PDB entry 6PPD | electron microscopy, 3.70 A resolution | chains T and b of the 16 polymer chains in the assembly

[Chain T]
Protein: Major capsid protein
Organism: Human herpesvirus 8
UniProt: D0UZN7 (D0UZN7_HHV8); residue numbers follow UniProt; this construct covers 1-1376
Chain sequence (1376 residues; numbered 1 to 1376; the number before each row is that of its first residue):
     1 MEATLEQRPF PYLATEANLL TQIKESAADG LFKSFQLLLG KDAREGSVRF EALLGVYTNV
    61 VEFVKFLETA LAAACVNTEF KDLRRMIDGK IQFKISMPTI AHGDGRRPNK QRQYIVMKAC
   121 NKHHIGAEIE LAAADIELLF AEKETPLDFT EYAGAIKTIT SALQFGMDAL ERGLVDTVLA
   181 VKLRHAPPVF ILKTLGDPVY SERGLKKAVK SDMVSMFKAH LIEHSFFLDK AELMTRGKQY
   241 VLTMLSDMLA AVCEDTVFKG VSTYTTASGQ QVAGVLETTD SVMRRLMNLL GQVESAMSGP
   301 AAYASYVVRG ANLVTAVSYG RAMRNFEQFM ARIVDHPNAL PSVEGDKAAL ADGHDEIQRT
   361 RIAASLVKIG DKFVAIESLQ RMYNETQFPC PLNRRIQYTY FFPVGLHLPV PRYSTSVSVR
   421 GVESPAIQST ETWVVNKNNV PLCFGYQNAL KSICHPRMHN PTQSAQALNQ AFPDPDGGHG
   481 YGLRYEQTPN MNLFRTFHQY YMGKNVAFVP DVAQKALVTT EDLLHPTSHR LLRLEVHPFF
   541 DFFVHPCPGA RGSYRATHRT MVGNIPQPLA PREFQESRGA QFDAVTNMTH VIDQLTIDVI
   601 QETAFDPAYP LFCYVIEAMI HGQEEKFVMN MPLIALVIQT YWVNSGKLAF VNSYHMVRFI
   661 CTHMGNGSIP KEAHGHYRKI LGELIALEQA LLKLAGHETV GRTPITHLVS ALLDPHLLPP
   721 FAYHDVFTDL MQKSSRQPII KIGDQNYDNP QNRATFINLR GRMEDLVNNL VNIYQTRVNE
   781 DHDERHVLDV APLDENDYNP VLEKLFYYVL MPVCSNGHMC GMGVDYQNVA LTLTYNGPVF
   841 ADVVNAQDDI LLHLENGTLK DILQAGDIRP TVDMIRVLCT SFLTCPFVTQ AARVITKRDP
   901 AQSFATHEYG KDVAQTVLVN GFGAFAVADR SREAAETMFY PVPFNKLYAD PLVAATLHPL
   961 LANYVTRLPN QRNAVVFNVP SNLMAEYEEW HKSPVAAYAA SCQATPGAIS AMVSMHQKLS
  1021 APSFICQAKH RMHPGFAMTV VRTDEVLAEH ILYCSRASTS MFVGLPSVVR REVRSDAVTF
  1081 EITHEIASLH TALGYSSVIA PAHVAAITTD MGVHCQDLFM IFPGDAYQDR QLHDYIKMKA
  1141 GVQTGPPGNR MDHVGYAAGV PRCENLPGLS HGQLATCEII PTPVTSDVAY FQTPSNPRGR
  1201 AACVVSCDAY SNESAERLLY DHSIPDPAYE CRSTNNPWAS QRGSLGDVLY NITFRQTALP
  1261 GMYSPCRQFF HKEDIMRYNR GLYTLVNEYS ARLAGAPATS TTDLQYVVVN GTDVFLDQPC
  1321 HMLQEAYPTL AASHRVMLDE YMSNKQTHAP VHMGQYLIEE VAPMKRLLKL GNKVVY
Not modelled in the structure: 548-550, 1142-1154

[Chain b]
Protein: Triplex capsid protein 1
Organism: Human herpesvirus 8
UniProt: Q76RF6 (Q76RF6_HHV8); numbering as in UniProt (aligned over 1-331)
Chain sequence (331 residues; each row starts with the number of its first residue):
     1 MKVQAENAAR LGRQVLGLLP PPTHRVSLTR GPEFARGVRD LLSKYAASTR PTVGSLHEAL
    61 RQAPFRQPTY GDFLVYSQTF SPQEPLGTFL FSFKQEDNGS SMDMLLTPTS LFMLSGMEAA
   121 KAPQTHKVAG VWYGSGSGLA DFIPNLSELM DTGEFHTLLT PVGPMVQSVH STFVTKVTSA
   181 MKGVGLARDE PRAHVGLTLP CDMLVDLDES CPMVQRREPA GLNVTIYASL VYLRVNQRPS
   241 MALTFFQSGK GFAEVVAMIK DHFTDVIRTK YIQLRHELYI NRLVFGAVCT LGTVPFDSHP
   301 VHQSLNVKGT SLPVLVFANF EAACGPWTVF L
Not modelled in the structure: 1-3, 214-216, 307-310
From the paper describing this entry:
  - mutagenesis - L278R/I280R/L283E, I280R: decreased growth

[How chain T and chain b interact]
Contacting residue pairs (43):
  Lys65(T) with Gln4(b), hydrogen bond
  Arg84(T) with Pro191(b)
  Glu137(T) with Thr23(b); Arg25(b), salt bridge
  Phe140(T) with Pro22(b), hydrophobic
  Met167(T) with Leu11(b), hydrophobic
  Leu1065(T) with Arg10(b)
  Pro1066(T) with Asn7(b)
  Val1068(T) with Gln14(b)
  Val1069(T) with Leu186(b), hydrophobic
  Arg1070(T) with Leu18(b); Leu19(b); Pro20(b); Phe65(b); Gln67(b), hydrogen bond
  Arg1071(T) with Gln67(b); Tyr70(b); Asp72(b), salt bridge; Arg188(b)
  Glu1072(T) with Gln67(b); Tyr70(b); Asp72(b)
  Val1073(T) with Pro20(b), hydrophobic; Gln67(b)
  Val1078(T) with Pro20(b), hydrophobic
  Phe1080(T) with Val15(b), hydrophobic; Leu18(b)
  Ile1082(T) with Leu11(b), hydrophobic
  Tyr1156(T) with Tyr76(b); Asn98(b); Gly99(b)
  Ala1158(T) with Ser100(b)
  Gly1159(T) with Ser100(b)
  Arg1255(T) with Asp141(b)
  Gln1256(T) with Gln78(b), hydrogen bond; Phe142(b)
  Ala1258(T) with Asn98(b), hydrogen bond (backbone-side chain)
  Leu1293(T) with Phe173(b), hydrophobic
  Ala1294(T) with Phe173(b)
  Val1309(T) with Tyr76(b), hydrophobic
  Asn1310(T) with Met102(b); Val174(b)
  Gly1311(T) with Phe173(b)
Interface residues without a listed pair, chain T (36 interface residues in all): Phe63, His124, Ile136, Leu163, Ser1067, Thr1257, Leu1259, Arg1292, Val1308
Interface residues without a listed pair, chain b (32 interface residues in all): Thr172, Thr178, Asp189

[Summary]
36 residues of chain T face 32 of chain b across their interface; the contacts include 4 hydrogen bonds and 2
salt bridges. Polar pairs include Glu137(T)-Arg25(b), Arg1071(T)-Asp72(b) and Lys65(T)-Gln4(b). From the
paper: L278R/I280R/L283E and I280R of chain b reduce growth.
Here chain T is Major capsid protein and chain b is Triplex capsid protein 1, both from Human herpesvirus 8.
Entry 6PPD (Kaposi's sarcoma-associated herpesvirus (KSHV), C1 penton vertex register, CATC-absent structure)
was determined by electron microscopy (same publication as 6PPB, 6PPH and 6PPI).
